2X2M - chains A and B; structure by X-ray diffraction, 2.50 A resolution.

[Chain A (and B)]
Molecule: Proto-oncogene tyrosine-protein kinase receptor ret
Organism: Homo sapiens
Notes: EC 2.7.10.1; fragment: tyrosine kinase domain, residues 705-1013; chain B of this document is another copy of the same molecule, construct and numbering; everything in this record applies to it too
Reference sequence: P07949 (RET_HUMAN); residue numbers follow UniProt; this construct covers 705-1013
Sequence (314 residues; numbered 700 to 1013; the number before each row is that of its first residue):
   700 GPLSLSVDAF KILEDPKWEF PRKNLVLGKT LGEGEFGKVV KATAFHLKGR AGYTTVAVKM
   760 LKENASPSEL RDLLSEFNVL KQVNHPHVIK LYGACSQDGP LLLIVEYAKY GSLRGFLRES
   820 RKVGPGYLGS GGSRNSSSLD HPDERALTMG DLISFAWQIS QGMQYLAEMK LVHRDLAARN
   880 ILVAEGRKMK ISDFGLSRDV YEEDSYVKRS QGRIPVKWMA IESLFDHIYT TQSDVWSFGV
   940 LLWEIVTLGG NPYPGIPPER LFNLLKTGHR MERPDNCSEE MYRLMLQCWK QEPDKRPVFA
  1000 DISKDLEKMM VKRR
Disordered / not traced: 713, 733-734, 821-844 (chain B: 712-714, 733-736, 820-844, 1012-1013)
Modified residues: Tyr905 (o-phosphotyrosine; PTR)
Curated features (UniProtKB/Swiss-Prot):
  - active site: Asp874 (Proton acceptor)
  - binding site (ATP): Leu730 to Val738, Lys758
  - binding site (semaxanib): Glu805 to Ala807
  - site: Asp707, Ala708 (Cleavage), Leu712, Glu713 (Breakpoint for translocation to form PCM1-RET)
  - modified residue (Phosphotyrosine): Tyr806, Tyr809, Tyr826, Tyr900, Tyr905, Tyr981
Residues lining bound ligands: X2M ((3Z)-3-[(3,5-dimethyl-1H-pyrrol-2-yl)methylidene]-1,3-dihydro-2H-indol-2-one): Leu730, Val738, Ala756, Lys758, Ile788, Val804, Glu805, Tyr806, Ala807, Lys808, Gly810, Ser811, Leu881, Ser891

[Chain A / chain B interface]
Contacting residue pairs (62; chain A residue first):
  Gly700(A) - Phe924(B)  hydrogen bond (backbone-backbone)
  Leu702(A) - Gln910(B)
  Leu702(A) - Phe961(B)  hydrophobic
  Ser703(A) - Phe924(B)
  Ser703(A) - Phe961(B)
  Val706(A) - Glu958(B)
  Leu760(A) - Pro957(B)  hydrophobic
  Leu760(A) - Glu958(B)
  Asn763(A) - Pro914(B)
  Asn763(A) - Trp917(B)
  Ala764(A) - Pro914(B)
  Ala764(A) - Val915(B)  hydrogen bond (backbone-backbone)
  Ser765(A) - Gly911(B)  hydrogen bond (side chain-backbone)
  Ser765(A) - Arg912(B)
  Ser765(A) - Ile913(B)
  Ser765(A) - Pro914(B)
  Ser765(A) - Val915(B)
  Pro766(A) - Gln910(B)
  Pro766(A) - Gly911(B)
  Pro766(A) - Ile913(B)
  Pro766(A) - Val915(B)
  Pro766(A) - Met918(B)  hydrophobic
  Ser767(A) - Gln910(B)
  Ser767(A) - Gly911(B)  hydrogen bond (backbone-backbone)
  Leu769(A) - Glu958(B)
  Leu769(A) - Phe961(B)  hydrophobic
  Gly798(A) - Pro956(B)
  Pro799(A) - Pro956(B)
  Pro799(A) - Glu958(B)
  Leu800(A) - Glu958(B)  hydrogen bond (backbone-side chain)
  Ser909(A) - Ser909(B)
  Gln910(A) - Pro701(B)
  Gln910(A) - Leu702(B)
  Gln910(A) - Pro766(B)
  Gln910(A) - Ser767(B)
  Gly911(A) - Ser765(B)  hydrogen bond (backbone-side chain)
  Gly911(A) - Pro766(B)
  Gly911(A) - Ser767(B)  hydrogen bond (backbone-backbone)
  Arg912(A) - Ser765(B)
  Ile913(A) - Ser765(B)
  Ile913(A) - Pro766(B)
  Pro914(A) - Asn763(B)
  Pro914(A) - Ala764(B)
  Pro914(A) - Ser765(B)
  Val915(A) - Ala764(B)  hydrogen bond (backbone-backbone)
  Val915(A) - Ser765(B)
  Val915(A) - Pro766(B)
  Trp917(A) - Asn763(B)
  Met918(A) - Pro766(B)  hydrophobic
  Phe924(A) - Gly700(B)  hydrogen bond (backbone-backbone)
  Phe924(A) - Ser703(B)
  Pro956(A) - Gly798(B)
  Pro956(A) - Pro799(B)
  Pro957(A) - Leu760(B)  hydrophobic
  Glu958(A) - Val706(B)
  Glu958(A) - Leu760(B)
  Glu958(A) - Leu769(B)
  Glu958(A) - Pro799(B)
  Glu958(A) - Leu800(B)  hydrogen bond (side chain-backbone)
  Phe961(A) - Leu702(B)  hydrophobic
  Phe961(A) - Ser703(B)
  Phe961(A) - Leu769(B)  hydrophobic
Also at the interface, not in a pair above, chain A (33 interface residues in all): Pro701, Arg770, Arg878, Lys907, His926
Also at the interface, not in a pair above, chain B (33 interface residues in all): Arg770, Arg878, Lys907, His926

[In short]
The chain A/chain B interface involves 33 residues from each chain, with 10 hydrogen bonds. Polar pairs
include Ser765(A)-Gly911(B), Leu800(A)-Glu958(B) and Gly700(A)-Phe924(B). Ligands of chain A: compound X2M.
UniProt lists active-site residue Asp874(A), 10 ATP-binding residues and 3 semaxanib-binding residues on chain
A.
Both chains are Proto-oncogene tyrosine-protein kinase receptor ret (Homo sapiens). Entry 2X2M (Crystal
Structure of phosphorylated RET tyrosine kinase domain with inhibitor) was determined by X-ray diffraction
(same publication as 2X2K and 2X2L).
